Entry 6V7W (X-ray diffraction, 3.00 A resolution); this record covers chains B and C of the 3 polymer chains in the assembly.

[Chain B]
Protein: Transcriptional regulator LasR
Source organism: Pseudomonas aeruginosa (strain UCBPP-PA14)
UniProt: A0A0H2Z901 (A0A0H2Z901_PSEAB); residue numbers follow UniProt; this construct covers 1-239
Sequence (239 residues; each row starts with the number of its first residue):
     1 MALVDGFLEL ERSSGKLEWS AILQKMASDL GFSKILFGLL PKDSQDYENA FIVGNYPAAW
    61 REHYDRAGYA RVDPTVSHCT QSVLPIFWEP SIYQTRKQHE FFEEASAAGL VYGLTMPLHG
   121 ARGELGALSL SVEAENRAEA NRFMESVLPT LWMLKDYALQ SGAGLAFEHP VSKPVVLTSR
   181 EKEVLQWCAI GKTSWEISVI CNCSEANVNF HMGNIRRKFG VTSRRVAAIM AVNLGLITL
Unresolved in the structure: 1-6, 239
Ligand contacts: n-3-oxo-dodecanoyl-L-homoserine lactone (OHN): L36, G38, L40, Y47, A50, I52, Y56, W60, R61, Y64, D73, T75, V76, W88, Y93, F101, A105, L110, T115, L125, G126, A127, S129

[Chain C]
Protein: Quorum sensing anti-activator protein AQS1
Source organism: Pseudomonas virus DMS3
UniProt: A0SML3 (A0SML3_9CAUD); residues 1-69 here = UniProt positions 1-69
Sequence (69 residues; numbered 1 to 69; the number before each row is that of its first residue):
     1 MTNTDLKPLL DNLRNATEFW NLVKEASATD ESTVHNRSYR DALDWLESAA LALGDALIAQ
    61 RKAVGGDHE
Unresolved in the structure: 1-2, 31-35, 63-69
What the authors report for this chain:
  - mutagenesis - Y39F/R40S/L43R/D44E: abolished signaling in response to pyocyanin
  - mutagenesis - F19A, W45A: abolished binding to PilB
  - mutagenesis - F19A, W45A: unchanged binding to Transcriptional regulator LasR (chain B)
  - mutagenesis - F19A, W45A: unchanged signaling in response to pyocyanin

[Chain B / chain C interface]
Residue-residue contacts - 16 pairs, chain B then chain C:
  F7(B) with S38(C)
  E9(B) with F19(C)
  G191(B) with R37(C)
  N209(B) with R40(C), hydrogen bond
  R216(B) with D44(C), salt bridge; E47(C), salt bridge; S48(C), hydrogen bond
  R217(B) with L51(C); D55(C), salt bridge
  V221(B) with S48(C)
  T222(B) with D44(C); W45(C), hydrogen bond (backbone-backbone)
  S223(B) with D41(C)
  R224(B) with R40(C); D44(C), salt bridge
  R225(B) with R37(C)
Other interface residues (no listed pair), chain B (15 interface residues in all): K25, K192, S194, G213

[Summary]
15 residues of chain B face 11 of chain C across their interface, with 3 hydrogen bonds and 4 salt bridges.
Polar pairs include R216(B)-D44(C), R216(B)-E47(C) and R217(B)-D55(C). The paper reports that F19A and W45A of
chain C abolish binding to PilB; Y39F/R40S/L43R/D44E of chain C abolish signaling in response to pyocyanin.
Here chain B is Transcriptional regulator LasR (Pseudomonas aeruginosa (strain UCBPP-PA14)) and chain C is
Quorum sensing anti-activator protein AQS1 (Pseudomonas virus DMS3). Entry 6V7W (Crystal structure of
LasR-Aqs1 complex from Pseudomonas aeruginosa) was determined by X-ray diffraction together with 6V7U and 6V7X
from the same study.
